Entry 3SIV (X-ray diffraction, 3.30 A resolution); this record covers chains B and C of the 6 polymer chains in the assembly.

# Chain B
Molecule: U4/U6 small nuclear ribonucleoprotein Prp31
Source organism: Homo sapiens
UniProt: Q8WWY3 (PRP31_HUMAN); numbering as in UniProt (aligned over 85-333)
Amino-acid sequence (254 residues; numbered 80 to 333; the number before each row is that of its first residue):
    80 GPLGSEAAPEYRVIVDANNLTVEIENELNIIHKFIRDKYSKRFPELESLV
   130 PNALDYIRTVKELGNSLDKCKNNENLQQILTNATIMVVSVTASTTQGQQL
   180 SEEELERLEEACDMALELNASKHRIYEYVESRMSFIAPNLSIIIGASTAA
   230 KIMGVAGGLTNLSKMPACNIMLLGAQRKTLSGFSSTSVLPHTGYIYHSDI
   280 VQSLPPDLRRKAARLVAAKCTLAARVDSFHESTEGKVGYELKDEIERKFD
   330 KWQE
Disordered / not traced: 80-84, 256-266, 333
Sequence notes: expression tag (80-84)
UniProt features mapped onto this chain:
  - site: Cys-247 (Interaction with U4 snRNA), His-270 (Interaction with U4 snRNA and U4atac snRNA), Arg-289 (Interaction with U4atac snRNA), Arg-293 (Interaction with U4 snRNA and U4atac snRNA), Lys-298 (Interaction with U4 snRNA and U4atac snRNA)

# Chain C
Molecule: U4atac snRNA
Notes: fragment: GB bases 28-55
Sequence (32 nucleotides; numbered 26 to 57; the number before each row is that of its first residue):
    26 UACUGUCCAAUGAGCGCAUAGUGAGGGCAGUA
Reported in the primary citation:
  - mutagenesis - G41A (apparent Kd >>25 uM): decreased binding to U4/U6 small nuclear ribonucleoprotein Prp31 (chain B)
  - mutagenesis - A45U (apparent Kd 9 uM): unchanged binding to U4/U6 small nuclear ribonucleoprotein Prp31 (chain B)

# Chain B / chain C interface
Residue-residue contacts (12):
  Val-234(B) / A45(C)  hydrogen bond to the base
  Met-244(B) / A45(C)  base contact
  Cys-247(B) / G46(C)  base contact
  Cys-247(B) / U47(C)  base contact
  Cys-247(B) / G48(C)  hydrogen bond to the base
  Asn-248(B) / A45(C)  sugar contact
  Met-250(B) / G46(C)  base contact
  Leu-251(B) / U44(C)  base contact
  Leu-251(B) / A45(C)  sugar contact
  Leu-251(B) / G46(C)  base contact
  Leu-252(B) / A45(C)  base contact
  His-270(B) / U44(C)  hydrogen bond to the sugar
Interface residues without a listed pair, chain B (9 interface residues in all): Ala-235

# In short
9 residues of chain B face 5 of chain C across their interface, with 3 hydrogen bonds. Polar contacts include
Val-234(B)/A45(C), Cys-247(B)/G48(C) and His-270(B)/U44(C). The paper reports that G41A of chain C reduces
binding to U4/U6 small nuclear ribonucleoprotein Prp31 (chain B); A45U of chain C leaves binding to U4/U6
small nuclear ribonucleoprotein Prp31 (chain B) unchanged.
Chain B is U4/U6 small nuclear ribonucleoprotein Prp31 (Homo sapiens) and chain C is U4atac snRNA; the
structure, Structure of a hPrp31-15.5K-U4atac 5' stem loop complex, dimeric form, was determined by X-ray
diffraction together with 3SIU from the same study.
